PDB entry 6A34 | X-ray diffraction, 2.30 A resolution | chains A and B

== Chain A (and B) ==
Protein: Putative methylthioribose-1-phosphate isomerase
From: Pyrococcus horikoshii OT3
Notes: EC 5.3.1.23; chain B of this document is another copy of the same molecule, construct and numbering; everything in this record applies to it too
UniProtKB: O58433 (MTNA_PYRHO); numbering as in UniProt (aligned over 1-364)
Chain sequence (364 residues; each row starts with the number of its first residue):
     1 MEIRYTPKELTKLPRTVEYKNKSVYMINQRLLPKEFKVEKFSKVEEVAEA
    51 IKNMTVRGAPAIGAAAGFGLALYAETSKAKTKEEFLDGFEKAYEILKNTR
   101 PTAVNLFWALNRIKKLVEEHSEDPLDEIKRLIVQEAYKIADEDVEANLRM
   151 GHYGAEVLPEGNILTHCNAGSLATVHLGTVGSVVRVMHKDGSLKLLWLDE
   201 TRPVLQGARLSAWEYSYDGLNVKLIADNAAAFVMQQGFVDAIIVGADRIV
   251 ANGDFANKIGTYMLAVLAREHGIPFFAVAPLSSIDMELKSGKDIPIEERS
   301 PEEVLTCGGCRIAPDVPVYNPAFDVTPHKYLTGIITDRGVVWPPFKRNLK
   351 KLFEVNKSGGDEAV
Unresolved in the structure: 357-364
UniProt features mapped onto this chain:
  - active site: Asp-247 (Proton donor)
  - binding site (substrate): Arg-57 to Ala-59, Arg-100, Gln-206, Asn-257, Lys-258
  - site: Cys-167 (Transition state stabilizer)
Small-molecule neighbours: hexane-1,6-diol (HEZ): Asn-162, Leu-195, Trp-197, Lys-223, Phe-238

== How chain A and chain B interact ==
Inter-chain disulfides: Cys-307(A)/Cys-307(B), Cys-310(A)/Cys-310(B)
Contacting residue pairs (103; chain A residue first):
  Pro-33(A) / Ile-312(B)
  Pro-33(A) / Ala-313(B)
  Pro-33(A) / Pro-314(B)
  His-166(A) / Asn-228(B)
  Trp-197(A) / Tyr-319(B)  hydrophobic
  Glu-200(A) / Arg-202(B)  salt bridge
  Glu-200(A) / Val-304(B)
  Thr-201(A) / Asn-228(B)
  Arg-202(A) / Glu-200(B)  salt bridge
  Arg-202(A) / Asn-228(B)  hydrogen bond (backbone-side chain)
  Pro-203(A) / Ala-226(B)
  Ala-208(A) / Ile-312(B)  hydrophobic
  Ala-208(A) / Ala-313(B)
  Ala-208(A) / Pro-314(B)
  Arg-209(A) / Ile-312(B)
  Ala-212(A) / Pro-314(B)
  Ala-212(A) / Val-316(B)
  Trp-213(A) / Pro-314(B)
  Ser-216(A) / Val-316(B)
  Val-222(A) / Pro-317(B)
  Lys-223(A) / Pro-317(B)
  Leu-224(A) / Val-304(B)  hydrophobic
  Leu-224(A) / Ala-313(B)  hydrophobic
  Leu-224(A) / Pro-317(B)  hydrogen bond (backbone-backbone)
  Leu-224(A) / Val-318(B)
  Leu-224(A) / Tyr-319(B)  hydrogen bond (backbone-backbone)
  Ile-225(A) / Tyr-319(B)
  Ala-226(A) / Pro-203(B)
  Asp-227(A) / Asn-228(B)  hydrogen bond
  Asn-228(A) / His-166(B)
  Asn-228(A) / Thr-201(B)
  Asn-228(A) / Arg-202(B)  hydrogen bond (side chain-backbone)
  Asn-228(A) / Asp-227(B)  hydrogen bond
  Asn-228(A) / Ile-259(B)  hydrogen bond (side chain-backbone)
  Asn-228(A) / Gly-260(B)
  Asn-228(A) / Met-263(B)
  Ala-229(A) / Ile-259(B)  hydrophobic
  Ala-231(A) / Tyr-262(B)
  Ala-231(A) / Met-263(B)  hydrophobic
  Phe-232(A) / Ile-259(B)  hydrophobic
  Phe-232(A) / Ile-296(B)  hydrophobic
  Phe-232(A) / Tyr-319(B)
  Phe-232(A) / Pro-321(B)  hydrophobic
  Phe-232(A) / Asp-324(B)
  Val-233(A) / Tyr-319(B)  hydrophobic
  Gln-235(A) / Tyr-262(B)
  Gln-235(A) / Val-325(B)  hydrogen bond (side chain-backbone)
  Phe-238(A) / Tyr-319(B)
  Ile-259(A) / Asn-228(B)  hydrogen bond (backbone-side chain)
  Ile-259(A) / Ala-229(B)  hydrophobic
  Ile-259(A) / Phe-232(B)  hydrophobic
  Gly-260(A) / Asn-228(B)
  Tyr-262(A) / Ala-231(B)
  Tyr-262(A) / Gln-235(B)
  Tyr-262(A) / His-271(B)  hydrogen bond
  Met-263(A) / Asn-228(B)
  Met-263(A) / Ala-231(B)  hydrophobic
  Met-263(A) / Met-263(B)  hydrophobic
  Val-266(A) / Leu-267(B)  hydrophobic
  Val-266(A) / Glu-270(B)
  Leu-267(A) / Met-263(B)  hydrophobic
  Leu-267(A) / Val-266(B)  hydrophobic
  Arg-269(A) / Glu-270(B)  salt bridge
  Glu-270(A) / Val-266(B)
  Glu-270(A) / Arg-269(B)  salt bridge
  Glu-270(A) / Tyr-330(B)  hydrogen bond
  His-271(A) / Tyr-262(B)  hydrogen bond
  Ile-296(A) / Phe-232(B)  hydrophobic
  Val-304(A) / Glu-200(B)
  Cys-307(A) / Cys-307(B)  disulfide
  Gly-309(A) / Cys-310(B)
  Cys-310(A) / Cys-307(B)
  Cys-310(A) / Gly-308(B)
  Cys-310(A) / Cys-310(B)  disulfide
  Ile-312(A) / Leu-205(B)  hydrophobic
  Ile-312(A) / Ala-208(B)
  Ile-312(A) / Arg-209(B)
  Ile-312(A) / Gly-308(B)
  Ala-313(A) / Pro-33(B)
  Ala-313(A) / Ala-208(B)
  Ala-313(A) / Leu-224(B)  hydrophobic
  Pro-314(A) / Pro-33(B)
  Pro-314(A) / Ala-208(B)
  Pro-314(A) / Ala-212(B)
  Pro-314(A) / Trp-213(B)
  Val-316(A) / Ala-212(B)
  Val-316(A) / Ser-216(B)
  Pro-317(A) / Val-222(B)
  Pro-317(A) / Lys-223(B)
  Pro-317(A) / Leu-224(B)  hydrogen bond (backbone-backbone)
  Val-318(A) / Lys-223(B)
  Val-318(A) / Leu-224(B)
  Tyr-319(A) / Trp-197(B)  hydrophobic
  Tyr-319(A) / Lys-223(B)
  Tyr-319(A) / Leu-224(B)  hydrogen bond (backbone-backbone)
  Tyr-319(A) / Ile-225(B)
  Tyr-319(A) / Phe-232(B)
  Tyr-319(A) / Val-233(B)  hydrophobic
  Pro-321(A) / Phe-232(B)  hydrophobic
  Asp-324(A) / Phe-232(B)
  Val-325(A) / Gln-235(B)  hydrogen bond (backbone-side chain)
  Pro-327(A) / Gln-235(B)
  Tyr-330(A) / Glu-270(B)  hydrogen bond
Other interface residues (no listed pair), chain A (56 interface residues in all): Leu-205, Leu-305, Gly-308, Phe-323, Lys-329
Other interface residues (no listed pair), chain B (55 interface residues in all): Phe-238, Leu-305, Gly-309, Phe-323, Pro-327

== Summary ==
56 residues of chain A face 55 of chain B across their interface, with 2 disulfide bonds, 16 hydrogen bonds
and 4 salt bridges. Among the polar pairs are Glu-200(A)/Arg-202(B), Arg-269(A)/Glu-270(B) and
Arg-202(A)/Asn-228(B). Chain A binds hexane-1,6-diol.
Both chains are Putative methylthioribose-1-phosphate isomerase (Pyrococcus horikoshii OT3). Entry 6A34
(Crystal structure of 5-methylthioribose 1-phosphate isomerase from Pyrococcus horikoshii OT3 - Form I) was
determined by X-ray diffraction (same publication as 6A35).
